Entry 6X3Z (electron microscopy, 3.23 A resolution); this record covers chains I and J of the 9 polymer chains in the assembly.

# Chain I
Name: Kappa Fab Light Chain
Source organism: Mus musculus
Notes: antibody fragment or engineered binder
Sequence (213 residues; each row starts with the number of its first residue):
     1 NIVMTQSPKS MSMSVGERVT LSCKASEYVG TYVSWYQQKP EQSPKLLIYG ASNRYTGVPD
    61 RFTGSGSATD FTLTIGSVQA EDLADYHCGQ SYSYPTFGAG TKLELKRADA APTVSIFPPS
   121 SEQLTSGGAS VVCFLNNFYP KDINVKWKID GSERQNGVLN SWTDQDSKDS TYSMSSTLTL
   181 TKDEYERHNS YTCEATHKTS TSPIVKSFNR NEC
Not modelled in the structure: 106-213
Disulfides: Cys-23/Cys-88

# Chain J
Name: IgG2b Fab Heavy Chain
Source organism: Mus musculus
Notes: antibody fragment or engineered binder
Sequence (454 residues; numbered 1 to 454; the number before each row is that of its first residue):
     1 EVQLQQSGAE LVKPGASVKL SCTASGFNIK DTYMYWVKQR PEQGLEWIGR IDPANGDTKY
    61 DPKFQGKATI TTDTFSNTAY LQLSSLTSED TAVYYCARKG LRWAMDYWGQ GTSVTVSTAK
   121 TTPPSVYPLA PGCGDTTGSS VTLGCLVKGY FPESVTVTWN SGSLSSSVHT FPALLQSGLY
   181 TMSSSVTVPS STWPSQTVTC SVAHPASSTT VDKKLEPSGP ISTINPCPPC KECHKCPAPN
   241 LEGGPSVFIF PPNIKDVLMI SLTPKVTCVV VDVSEDDPDV QISWFVNNVE VHTAQTQTHR
   301 EDYNSTIRVV STLPIQHQDW MSGKEFKCKV NNKDLPSPIE RTISKIKGLV RAPQVYILPP
   361 PAEQLSRKDV SLTCLVVGFN PGDISVEWTS NGHTEENYKD TAPVLDSDGS YFIYSKLNMK
   421 TSKWEKTDSF SCNVRHEGLK NYYLKKTISR SPGK
Not modelled in the structure: 1, 118-454
Disulfides: Cys-22/Cys-96

# Chain I / chain J interface
Contacting residue pairs - 33 pairs, chain I then chain J:
  Tyr-32(I) / Arg-102(J)
  Ser-34(I) / Ala-104(J)
  Tyr-36(I) / Ala-104(J)  hydrogen bond (side chain-backbone)
  Tyr-36(I) / Met-105(J)
  Tyr-36(I) / Trp-108(J)
  Gln-38(I) / Gln-39(J)  hydrogen bond
  Gln-38(I) / Tyr-95(J)  hydrogen bond
  Gln-42(I) / Tyr-95(J)  hydrogen bond (backbone-side chain)
  Ser-43(I) / Tyr-95(J)
  Ser-43(I) / Gly-109(J)  hydrogen bond (side chain-backbone)
  Pro-44(I) / Tyr-95(J)
  Pro-44(I) / Trp-108(J)
  Leu-46(I) / Ala-104(J)
  Leu-46(I) / Asp-106(J)
  Tyr-49(I) / Leu-101(J)
  Tyr-49(I) / Arg-102(J)
  Tyr-49(I) / Ala-104(J)  hydrophobic
  Gly-50(I) / Arg-102(J)
  Asn-53(I) / Arg-102(J)  hydrogen bond
  Tyr-55(I) / Leu-101(J)  hydrophobic
  Tyr-55(I) / Asp-106(J)
  Tyr-55(I) / Tyr-107(J)
  Asp-85(I) / Glu-42(J)
  Ser-91(I) / Trp-103(J)  hydrogen bond (side chain-backbone)
  Tyr-94(I) / Trp-47(J)  hydrophobic
  Tyr-94(I) / Lys-59(J)
  Pro-95(I) / Tyr-35(J)  hydrophobic
  Pro-95(I) / Trp-47(J)
  Pro-95(I) / Met-105(J)  hydrophobic
  Phe-97(I) / Leu-45(J)
  Phe-97(I) / Met-105(J)  hydrophobic
  Gly-98(I) / Gly-44(J)
  Ala-99(I) / Gly-44(J)
Also at the interface, not in a pair above, chain I (21 interface residues in all): Asn-1, His-87
Also at the interface, not in a pair above, chain J (20 interface residues in all): Val-37, Gln-43, Lys-63

# Overview
Chain I and chain J form an interface of 21 and 20 residues respectively, with 7 hydrogen bonds. Polar
contacts include Tyr-36(I)/Ala-104(J), Gln-38(I)/Gln-39(J) and Gln-38(I)/Tyr-95(J).
Chain I is Kappa Fab Light Chain and chain J is IgG2b Fab Heavy Chain, both from Mus musculus; the structure,
Human GABAA receptor alpha1-beta2-gamma2 subtype in complex with GABA, was determined by electron microscopy,
deposited together with 6X3S, 6X3T, 6X3U, 6X3V, 6X3W, 6X3X and 6X40.
